Entry 6LGN (electron microscopy, 5.30 A resolution (low resolution: residue-level contacts below are approximate; hydrogen-bond / salt-bridge calls are withheld)); this record covers chains O and R of the 46 polymer chains in the assembly.

# Chain O (and R)
Name: Major capsid protein
Source organism: Human herpesvirus 3
Notes: chain R of this document is another copy of the same molecule, construct and numbering; everything in this record applies to it too
UniProt: Q6QCL5 (Q6QCL5_HHV3); residues 1-1396 here = UniProt positions 1-1396
Chain sequence (1396 residues; numbered 1 to 1396; the number before each row is that of its first residue):
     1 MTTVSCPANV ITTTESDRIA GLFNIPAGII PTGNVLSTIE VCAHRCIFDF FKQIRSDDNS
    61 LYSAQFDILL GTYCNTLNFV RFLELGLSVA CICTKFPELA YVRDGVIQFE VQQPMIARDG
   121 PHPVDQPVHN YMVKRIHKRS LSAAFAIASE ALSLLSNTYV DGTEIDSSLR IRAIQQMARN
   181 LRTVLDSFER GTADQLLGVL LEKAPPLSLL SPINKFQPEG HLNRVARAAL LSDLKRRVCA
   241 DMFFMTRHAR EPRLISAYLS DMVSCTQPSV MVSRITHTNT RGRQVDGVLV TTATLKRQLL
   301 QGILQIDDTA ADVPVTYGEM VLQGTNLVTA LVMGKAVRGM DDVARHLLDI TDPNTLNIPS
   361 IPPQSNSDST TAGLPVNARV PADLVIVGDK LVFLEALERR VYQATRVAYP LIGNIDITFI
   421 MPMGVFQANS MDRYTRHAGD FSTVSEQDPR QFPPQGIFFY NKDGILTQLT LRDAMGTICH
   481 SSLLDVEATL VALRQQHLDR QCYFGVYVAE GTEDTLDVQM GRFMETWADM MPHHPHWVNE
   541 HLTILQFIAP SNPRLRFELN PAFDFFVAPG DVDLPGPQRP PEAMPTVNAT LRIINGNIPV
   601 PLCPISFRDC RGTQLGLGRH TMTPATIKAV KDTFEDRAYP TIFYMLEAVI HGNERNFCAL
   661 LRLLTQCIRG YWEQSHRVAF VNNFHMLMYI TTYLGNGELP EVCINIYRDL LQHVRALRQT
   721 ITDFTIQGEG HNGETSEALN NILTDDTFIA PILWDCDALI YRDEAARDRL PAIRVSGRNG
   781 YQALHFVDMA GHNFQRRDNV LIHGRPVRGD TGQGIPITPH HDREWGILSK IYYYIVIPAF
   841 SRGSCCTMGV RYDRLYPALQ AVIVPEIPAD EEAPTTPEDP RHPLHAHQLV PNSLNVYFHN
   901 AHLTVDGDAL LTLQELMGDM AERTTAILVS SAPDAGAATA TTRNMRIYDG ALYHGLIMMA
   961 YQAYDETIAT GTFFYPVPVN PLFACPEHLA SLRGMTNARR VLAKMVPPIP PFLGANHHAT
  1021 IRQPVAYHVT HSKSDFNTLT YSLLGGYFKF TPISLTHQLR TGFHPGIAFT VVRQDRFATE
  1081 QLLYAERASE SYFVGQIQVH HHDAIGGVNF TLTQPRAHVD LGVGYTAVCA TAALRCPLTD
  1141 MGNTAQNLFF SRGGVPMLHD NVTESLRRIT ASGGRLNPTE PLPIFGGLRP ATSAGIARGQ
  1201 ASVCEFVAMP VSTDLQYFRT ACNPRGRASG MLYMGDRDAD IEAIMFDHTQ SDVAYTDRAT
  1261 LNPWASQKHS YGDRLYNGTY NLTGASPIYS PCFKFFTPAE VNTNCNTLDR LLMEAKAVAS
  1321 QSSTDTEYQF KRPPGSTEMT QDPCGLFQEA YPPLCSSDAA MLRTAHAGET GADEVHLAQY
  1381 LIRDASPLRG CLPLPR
Disordered / not traced: 1-15, 349-374 (chain R: 1-15, 349-374, 1395-1396)

# How chain O and chain R interact
Contacting residue pairs (72):
  Glu98(O) - Thr163(R)
  Tyr101(O) - Asp161(R)
  Tyr101(O) - Ile165(R)
  Gln108(O) - Asn24(R)
  Gln108(O) - Ile25(R)
  Val111(O) - Val41(R)
  Gln113(O) - Ile39(R)
  Gln113(O) - Glu40(R)
  Gln113(O) - Val41(R)
  Pro127(O) - Arg55(R)
  Val128(O) - Ile54(R)
  Val128(O) - Arg55(R)
  His129(O) - Lys52(R)
  His129(O) - Gln53(R)
  His129(O) - Ile54(R)
  His129(O) - Arg55(R)
  Asn130(O) - Val41(R)
  Asn130(O) - Phe51(R)
  Asn130(O) - Lys52(R)
  Asn130(O) - Gln53(R)
  Tyr131(O) - Phe50(R)
  Tyr131(O) - Phe51(R)
  Tyr131(O) - Lys52(R)
  Met132(O) - Val41(R)
  Met132(O) - Phe48(R)
  Met132(O) - Phe50(R)
  Met132(O) - Phe51(R)
  Val133(O) - Ile19(R)
  Val133(O) - Ile25(R)
  Val133(O) - Phe48(R)
  Val133(O) - Asp49(R)
  Val133(O) - Phe50(R)
  Lys134(O) - Phe48(R)
  Arg135(O) - Ile19(R)
  Arg135(O) - Asp49(R)
  Gln217(O) - Glu40(R)
  Glu219(O) - Glu40(R)
  Gly220(O) - Glu40(R)
  His221(O) - Glu40(R)
  His221(O) - Cys42(R)
  Gln267(O) - Ser37(R)
  Gln267(O) - Ile39(R)
  Ser269(O) - Val35(R)
  Ser269(O) - Leu36(R)
  Val270(O) - Asn34(R)
  Met271(O) - Gly33(R)
  Met271(O) - Asn34(R)
  Met271(O) - Leu36(R)
  Leu322(O) - Glu164(R)
  Gln323(O) - Glu164(R)
  Leu331(O) - Ile165(R)
  Lys335(O) - Leu22(R)
  Lys335(O) - Phe23(R)
  Val337(O) - Phe23(R)
  Asp342(O) - Ile30(R)
  Val343(O) - Ile30(R)
  His346(O) - Ile29(R)
  His346(O) - Ile30(R)
  Leu347(O) - Ile29(R)
  Arg1087(O) - Leu36(R)
  Val1123(O) - Val35(R)
  Val1123(O) - Ile39(R)
  Val1123(O) - His44(R)
  Val1123(O) - Phe48(R)
  Gly1124(O) - His44(R)
  Gly1124(O) - Ile47(R)
  Tyr1125(O) - Ile47(R)
  Thr1303(O) - Cys46(R)
  Asn1306(O) - Arg45(R)
  Asn1306(O) - Cys46(R)
  Thr1307(O) - Cys46(R)
  Leu1308(O) - Arg45(R)
Interface residues without a listed pair, chain O (49 interface residues in all): Asp104, Val106, Phe109, Gln126, Pro268, Leu327, Ala336, Gln1096, Gly1122, Met1313
Interface residues without a listed pair, chain R (40 interface residues in all): Arg18, Gly21, Pro26, Gly28, Ala43, Leu61, Asp166, Ser168

# Summary
Chain O and chain R form an interface of 49 and 40 residues respectively.
Chain O and chain R are both Major capsid protein (Human herpesvirus 3); the structure, The atomic structure
of varicella zoster virus C-capsid, was determined by electron microscopy (same publication as 6LGL).
